Entry 2XAY (X-ray diffraction, 2.65 A resolution); this record covers chains A and B of the 4 polymer chains in the assembly.

# Chain A (and B)
Name: Ribonucleoside-diphosphate reductase 1 subunit alpha
Source organism: Escherichia coli
Notes: EC 1.17.4.1; chain B of this document is another copy of the same molecule, construct and numbering; everything in this record applies to it too
UniProt: P00452 (RIR1_ECOLI); numbering as in UniProt (aligned over 1-761)
Sequence (761 residues; numbered 1 to 761; the number before each row is that of its first residue):
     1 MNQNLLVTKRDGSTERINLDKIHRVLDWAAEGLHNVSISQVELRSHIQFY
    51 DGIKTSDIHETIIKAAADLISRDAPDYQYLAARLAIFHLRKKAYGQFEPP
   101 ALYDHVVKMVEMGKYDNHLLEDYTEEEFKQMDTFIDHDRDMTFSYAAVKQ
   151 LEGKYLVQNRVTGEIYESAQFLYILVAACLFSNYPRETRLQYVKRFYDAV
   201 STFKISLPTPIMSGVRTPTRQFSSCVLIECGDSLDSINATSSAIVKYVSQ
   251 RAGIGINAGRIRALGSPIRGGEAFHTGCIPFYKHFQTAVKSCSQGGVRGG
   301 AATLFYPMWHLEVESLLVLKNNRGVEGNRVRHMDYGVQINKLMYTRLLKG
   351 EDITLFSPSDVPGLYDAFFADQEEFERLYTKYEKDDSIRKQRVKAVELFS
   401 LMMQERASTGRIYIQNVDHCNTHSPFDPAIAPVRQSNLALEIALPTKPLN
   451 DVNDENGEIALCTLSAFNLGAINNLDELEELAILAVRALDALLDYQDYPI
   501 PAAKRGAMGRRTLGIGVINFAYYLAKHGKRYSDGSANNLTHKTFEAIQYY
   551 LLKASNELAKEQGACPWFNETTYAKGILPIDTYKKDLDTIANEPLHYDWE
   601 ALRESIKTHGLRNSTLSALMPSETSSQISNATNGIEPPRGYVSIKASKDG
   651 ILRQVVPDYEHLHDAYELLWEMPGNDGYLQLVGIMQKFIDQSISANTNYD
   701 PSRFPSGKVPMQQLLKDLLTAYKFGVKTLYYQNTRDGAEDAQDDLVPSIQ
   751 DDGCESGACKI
Disordered / not traced: 1-3, 268-273, 738-761
Modified residues: Tyr-730 (meta-nitro-tyrosine; NIY)
Construct notes: engineered mutation Ala-439 (Cys in P00452)
Curated features (UniProtKB/Swiss-Prot):
  - active site (Proton acceptor): Asn-437, Glu-441
  - binding site (ATP): Lys-9, Glu-15 to Lys-21, Thr-55, Lys-91
  - binding site (GDP): Thr-209, Asn-437, Glu-441, Glu-623 to Ser-625
  - binding site (dTTP): Asp-232 to Leu-234, Arg-262, Arg-269
  - site: Cys-225 (Important for hydrogen atom transfer), Cys-462 (Important for hydrogen atom transfer), Tyr-731 (Important for electron transfer), Cys-754 (Interacts with thioredoxin/glutaredoxin), Cys-759 (Interacts with thioredoxin/glutaredoxin)
  - modified residue: Lys-283 (N6-acetyllysine)
  - natural variant: Met-1 to Asn-2 (deletion: In 15% of the chains), Met-1 (deletion: In 30% of the chains)
  - mutagenesis: Glu-441 (E441A/Q: Loss of activity; E441D: Decrease in activity), Tyr-731 (Y731F: Loss of activity)

# Chain A / chain B interface
Residue-residue contacts (38; chain A residue first):
  Leu-234(A) / Val-245(B)  hydrophobic
  Leu-234(A) / Ser-249(B)
  Asp-235(A) / Lys-246(B)  salt bridge
  Asn-238(A) / Ser-242(B)  hydrogen bond (side chain-backbone)
  Asn-238(A) / Val-245(B)
  Ser-241(A) / His-284(B)  hydrogen bond
  Ser-242(A) / Asn-238(B)  hydrogen bond (backbone-side chain)
  Val-245(A) / Leu-234(B)  hydrophobic
  Val-245(A) / Asn-238(B)
  Lys-246(A) / Asp-235(B)  salt bridge
  Ser-249(A) / Leu-234(B)
  Thr-276(A) / Cys-292(B)
  Thr-276(A) / Ser-293(B)
  Thr-276(A) / Gln-294(B)
  Pro-280(A) / Lys-290(B)
  Pro-280(A) / Ser-291(B)
  Pro-280(A) / Ser-293(B)
  Phe-281(A) / Ser-291(B)
  Lys-283(A) / Thr-287(B)
  His-284(A) / Ser-241(B)  hydrogen bond
  His-284(A) / His-284(B)
  His-284(A) / Thr-287(B)  hydrogen bond
  His-284(A) / Ala-288(B)  hydrogen bond (side chain-backbone)
  Thr-287(A) / Lys-283(B)
  Thr-287(A) / His-284(B)  hydrogen bond
  Thr-287(A) / Thr-287(B)  hydrogen bond
  Ala-288(A) / His-284(B)  hydrogen bond (backbone-side chain)
  Lys-290(A) / Pro-280(B)
  Ser-291(A) / Thr-276(B)
  Ser-291(A) / Pro-280(B)
  Ser-291(A) / Phe-281(B)
  Cys-292(A) / Thr-276(B)
  Ser-293(A) / Thr-276(B)
  Ser-293(A) / Pro-280(B)
  Gln-294(A) / Thr-276(B)
  Gly-295(A) / Gly-327(B)
  Glu-326(A) / Glu-326(B)
  Gly-327(A) / Gly-295(B)
Interface residues without a listed pair, chain A (26 interface residues in all): Asp-451, Val-452, Asn-453
Interface residues without a listed pair, chain B (25 interface residues in all): Asp-451, Asn-453

# In short
Chain A and chain B form an interface of 26 and 25 residues respectively; the contacts include 9 hydrogen
bonds and 2 salt bridges. Polar pairs include Asp-235(A)/Lys-246(B), Asn-238(A)/Ser-242(B) and
Ser-241(A)/His-284(B).
Both chains are Ribonucleoside-diphosphate reductase 1 subunit alpha (Escherichia coli). Entry 2XAY
(Ribonucleotide reductase Y730NO2Y and C439A modified R1 subunit of E. coli) was determined by X-ray
diffraction together with 2X0X, 2XAK, 2XAP, 2XAV, 2XAW and 2XAZ from the same study.
